Entry 8TVP (electron microscopy, 3.70 A resolution); this record covers chains A and T of the 16 polymer chains in the assembly.

Chain A:
Name: DNA-directed RNA polymerase II subunit RPB1
From: Saccharomyces cerevisiae
Notes: EC 2.7.7.6
Reference sequence: P04050 (RPB1_YEAST); residues 1-1733 here = UniProt positions 1-1733
Chain sequence (1733 residues; numbered 1 to 1733; the number before each row is that of its first residue):
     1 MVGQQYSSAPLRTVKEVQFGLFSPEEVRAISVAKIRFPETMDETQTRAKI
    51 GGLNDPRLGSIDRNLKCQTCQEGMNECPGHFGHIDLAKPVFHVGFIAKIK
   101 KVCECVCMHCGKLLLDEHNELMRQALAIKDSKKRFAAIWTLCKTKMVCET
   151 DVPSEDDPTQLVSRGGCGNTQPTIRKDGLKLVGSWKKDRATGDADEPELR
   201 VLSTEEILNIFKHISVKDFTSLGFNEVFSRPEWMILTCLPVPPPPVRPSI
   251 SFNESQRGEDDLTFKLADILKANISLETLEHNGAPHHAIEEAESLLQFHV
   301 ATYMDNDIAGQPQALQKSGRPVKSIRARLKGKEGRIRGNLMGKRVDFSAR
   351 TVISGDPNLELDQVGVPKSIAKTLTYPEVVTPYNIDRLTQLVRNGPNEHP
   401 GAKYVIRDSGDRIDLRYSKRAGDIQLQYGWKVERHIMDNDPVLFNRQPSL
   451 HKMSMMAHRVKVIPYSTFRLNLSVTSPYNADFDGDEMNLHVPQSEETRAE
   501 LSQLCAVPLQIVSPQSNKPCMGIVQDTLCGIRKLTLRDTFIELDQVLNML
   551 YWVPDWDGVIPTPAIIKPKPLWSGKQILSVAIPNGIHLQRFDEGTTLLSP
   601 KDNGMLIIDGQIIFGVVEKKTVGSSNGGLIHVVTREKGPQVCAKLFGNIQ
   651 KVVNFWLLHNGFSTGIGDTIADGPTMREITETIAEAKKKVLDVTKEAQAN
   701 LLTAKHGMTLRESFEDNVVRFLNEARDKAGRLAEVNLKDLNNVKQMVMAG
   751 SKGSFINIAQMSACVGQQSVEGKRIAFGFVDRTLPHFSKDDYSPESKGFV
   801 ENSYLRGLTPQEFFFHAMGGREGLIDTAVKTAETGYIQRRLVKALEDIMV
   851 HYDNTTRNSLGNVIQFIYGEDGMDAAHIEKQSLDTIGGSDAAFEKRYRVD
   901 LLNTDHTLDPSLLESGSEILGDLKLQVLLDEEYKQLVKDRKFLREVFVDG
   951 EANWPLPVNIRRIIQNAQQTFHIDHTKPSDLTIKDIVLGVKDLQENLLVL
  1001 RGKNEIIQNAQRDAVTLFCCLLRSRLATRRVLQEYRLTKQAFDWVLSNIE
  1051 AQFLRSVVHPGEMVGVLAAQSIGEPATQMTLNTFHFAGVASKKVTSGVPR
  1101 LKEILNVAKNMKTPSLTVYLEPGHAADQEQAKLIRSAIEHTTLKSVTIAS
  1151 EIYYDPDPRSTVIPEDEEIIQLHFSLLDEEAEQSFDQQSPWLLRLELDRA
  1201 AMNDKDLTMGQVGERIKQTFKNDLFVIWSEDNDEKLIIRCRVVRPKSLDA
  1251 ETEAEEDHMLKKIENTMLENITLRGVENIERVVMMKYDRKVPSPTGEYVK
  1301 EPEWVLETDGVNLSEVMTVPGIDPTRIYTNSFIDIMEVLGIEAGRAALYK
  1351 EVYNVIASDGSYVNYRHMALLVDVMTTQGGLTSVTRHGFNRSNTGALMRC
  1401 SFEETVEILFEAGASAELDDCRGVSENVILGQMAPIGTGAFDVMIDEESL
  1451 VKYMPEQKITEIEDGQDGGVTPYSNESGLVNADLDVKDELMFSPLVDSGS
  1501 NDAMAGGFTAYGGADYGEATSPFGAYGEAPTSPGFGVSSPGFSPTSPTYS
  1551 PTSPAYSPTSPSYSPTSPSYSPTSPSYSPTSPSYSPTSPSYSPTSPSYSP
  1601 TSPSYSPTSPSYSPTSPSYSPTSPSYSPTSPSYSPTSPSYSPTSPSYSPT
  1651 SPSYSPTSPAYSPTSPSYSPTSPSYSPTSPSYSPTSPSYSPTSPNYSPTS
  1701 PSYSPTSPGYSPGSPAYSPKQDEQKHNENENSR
Disordered / not traced: 1-7, 42-44, 188-198, 1079-1096, 1158-1187, 1221-1224, 1243-1256, 1455-1733
Ion coordination: Zn2+ site 1: Cys-67, Cys-70, Cys-77, His-80; Zn2+ site 2: Cys-107, Met-108, Cys-110, Cys-167; Mg2+: Asp-483, Asp-485
Curated features (UniProtKB/Swiss-Prot):
  - region: Pro-248 to Asp-260 (Lid loop), Asn-306 to Lys-323 (Rudder loop), Pro-810 to Glu-822 (Bridging helix)
  - binding site (Zn(2+)): Cys-67, Cys-70, Cys-77, His-80, Cys-107, Cys-110, Cys-148, Cys-167
  - binding site (Mg(2+)): Asp-481, Asp-483, Asp-485
  - modified residue: Thr-1471 (Phosphothreonine)
  - cross-link (Glycyl lysine isopeptide (Lys-Gly)): Lys-695 (interchain with G-Cter in ubiquitin), Lys-1246 (interchain with G-Cter in ubiquitin), Lys-1350 (interchain with G-Cter in ubiquitin)
  - natural variant: Ser-1653 to Pro-1659 (deletion: In strain: A364A)
  - mutagenesis: Lys-1246 (K1246R: Impairs ubiquitination during transcription stress)

Chain T:
Molecule: TS (46-nt DNA)
Sequence (46 nucleotides; each row starts with the number of its first residue):
     1 CGCTCTGCTCCTTCTCCXTCCTCTCGATGGCTATGAGATCAACTAG
Modified residues: TTD (cis-syn cyclobutane thymine dimer) at position 18

Chain A / chain T interface:
Residue-residue contacts - 19 pairs, chain A then chain T:
  Asn-253(A) / DG29(T)  hydrogen bond to the base
  Phe-264(A) / DG30(T)  phosphate contact
  Ala-309(A) / DT15(T)  phosphate contact
  Lys-317(A) / DC31(T)  salt bridge to the phosphate
  Ser-318(A) / DG29(T)  phosphate contact
  Lys-330(A) / DC17(T)  salt bridge to the phosphate
  Lys-332(A) / TTD_18(T)  base contact
  Lys-332(A) / DT19(T)  phosphate contact
  Lys-332(A) / DC20(T)  salt bridge to the phosphate
  Arg-337(A) / TTD_18(T)  base contact
  Arg-344(A) / DC21(T)  salt bridge to the phosphate
  Arg-350(A) / DC21(T)  sugar contact
  Gln-447(A) / DC20(T)  sugar contact
  Ala-832(A) / TTD_18(T)  base contact
  Arg-1386(A) / DC16(T)  hydrogen bond to the phosphate
  Arg-1386(A) / DC17(T)  salt bridge to the phosphate
  Glu-1403(A) / DC17(T)  phosphate contact
  Glu-1403(A) / TTD_18(T)  phosphate contact
  Glu-1404(A) / DC17(T)  phosphate contact
Interface residues without a listed pair, chain A (20 interface residues in all): Gly-258, Arg-326, Pro-448, Thr-831, Tyr-836

Overview:
Chain A and chain T form an interface of 20 and 10 residues respectively, with 2 hydrogen bonds and 5 salt
bridges. Polar contacts include Asn-253(A)/DG29(T), Arg-1386(A)/DC16(T) and Lys-317(A)/DC31(T).
Chain A is DNA-directed RNA polymerase II subunit RPB1 (Saccharomyces cerevisiae) and chain T is TS (46-nt
DNA); the structure, Cryo-EM structure of CPD-stalled Pol II in complex with Rad26 (open state), was
determined by electron microscopy, deposited together with 8TUG, 8TVQ, 8TVS, 8TVV, 8TVW, 8TVX and 8TVY.
